PDB entry 3NDZ | X-ray diffraction, 2.08 A resolution | chains B and D of the 8 polymer chains in the assembly

[Chain B (and D)]
Protein: Endoglucanase D
Source organism: Clostridium cellulovorans
Notes: EC 3.2.1.4; chain D of this document is another copy of the same molecule, construct and numbering; everything in this record applies to it too
Reference sequence: P28623 (GUND_CLOCL); residues 4-348 here correspond to UniProt positions 32-376 (UniProt number = residue number + 28)
Amino-acid sequence (345 residues; each row starts with the number of its first residue):
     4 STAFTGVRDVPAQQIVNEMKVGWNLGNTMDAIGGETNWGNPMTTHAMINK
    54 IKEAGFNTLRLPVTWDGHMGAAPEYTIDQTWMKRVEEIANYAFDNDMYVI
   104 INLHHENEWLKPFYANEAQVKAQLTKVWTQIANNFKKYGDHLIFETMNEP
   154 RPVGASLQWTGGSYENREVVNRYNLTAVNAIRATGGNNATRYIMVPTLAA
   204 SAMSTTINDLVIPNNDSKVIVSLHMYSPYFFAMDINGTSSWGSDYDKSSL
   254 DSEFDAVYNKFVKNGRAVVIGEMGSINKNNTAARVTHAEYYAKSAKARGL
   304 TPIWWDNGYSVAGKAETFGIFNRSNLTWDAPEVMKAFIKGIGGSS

[How chain B and chain D interact]
Residue-residue contacts (29; chain B residue first):
  Ser-159(B) with Asp-247(D)
  Leu-160(B) with Asp-247(D)
  Trp-162(B) with Tyr-248(D)
  Thr-163(B) with Asp-247(D); Tyr-248(D); Ser-251(D)
  Gly-164(B) with Ser-251(D), hydrogen bond (backbone-side chain)
  Met-206(B) with Ser-255(D)
  Ser-207(B) with Ser-255(D), hydrogen bond (backbone-side chain); Ala-259(D)
  Thr-208(B) with Ser-255(D), hydrogen bond (backbone-side chain); Asp-258(D), hydrogen bond
  Asn-211(B) with Asp-258(D), hydrogen bond (side chain-backbone); Asn-262(D)
  Asp-247(B) with Ser-159(D), hydrogen bond; Leu-160(D); Thr-163(D)
  Tyr-248(B) with Trp-162(D); Thr-163(D)
  Ser-251(B) with Thr-163(D); Gly-164(D), hydrogen bond (side chain-backbone)
  Ser-255(B) with Met-206(D); Ser-207(D), hydrogen bond (side chain-backbone); Thr-208(D), hydrogen bond (side chain-backbone)
  Asp-258(B) with Thr-208(D), hydrogen bond; Asn-211(D), hydrogen bond (backbone-side chain)
  Ala-259(B) with Ser-207(D)
  Asn-262(B) with Asn-211(D)
  Lys-263(B) with Asn-262(D), hydrogen bond
Interface residues without a listed pair, chain B (18 interface residues in all): Asp-254
Interface residues without a listed pair, chain D (18 interface residues in all): Asp-254, Lys-263

[Summary]
Chain B and chain D each contribute 18 residues to their interface; the contacts include 12 hydrogen bonds.
Polar contacts include Gly-164(B)/Ser-251(D), Ser-207(B)/Ser-255(D) and Thr-208(B)/Ser-255(D).
Chain B and chain D are both Endoglucanase D (Clostridium cellulovorans); the structure, The structure of the
catalytic and carbohydrate binding domain of endoglucanase D from Clostridium cellulovorans bound ..., was
determined by X-ray diffraction.
